Entry 5ZVA (X-ray diffraction, 2.30 A resolution); this record covers chains A and C.

[Chain A]
Protein: APEBEC3F/ssDNA-C9
From: Homo sapiens
Notes: EC 3.5.4.-
UniProt: chimeric construct of Q9HC16, Q8IUX4: residues -23 to -1 from Q9HC16 (ABC3G_HUMAN) positions 197-219 (UniProt number = residue number + 220); residues 218-373 from Q8IUX4 positions 218-373 (same numbers)
Amino-acid sequence (209 residues; row label = number of the first residue in the row; note: 218 numbers in that range are skipped by the numbering (no residue carries them; nothing is unmodelled there); numbers below 1 keep their minus sign (Met-53 is residue -53)):
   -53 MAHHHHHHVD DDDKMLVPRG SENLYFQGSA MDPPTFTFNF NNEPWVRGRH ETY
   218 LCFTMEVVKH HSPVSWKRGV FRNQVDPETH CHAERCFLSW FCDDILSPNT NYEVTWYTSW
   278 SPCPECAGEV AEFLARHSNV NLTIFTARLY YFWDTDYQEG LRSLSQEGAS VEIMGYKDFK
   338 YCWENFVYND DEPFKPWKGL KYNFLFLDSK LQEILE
Unresolved in the structure: -53 to -33, 242-245
Differences from the reference sequence: expression tag (-53 to -24)
Ion coordination: Zn2+: His249, Cys280, Cys283 (together with cacodylate ion)
Swiss-Prot annotation at these positions:
  - region: Arg-7 to Arg-5 (Interaction with DNA)
  - modified residue: Thr-2 (Phosphothreonine)
  - active site: Glu251 (Proton donor)
  - binding site (Zn(2+)): His249, Cys280, Cys283
  - cross-link ((Microbial infection) Glycyl lysine isopeptide (Lys-Gly)): Lys234 (interchain with G-Cter in ubiquitin), Lys334 (interchain with G-Cter in ubiquitin), Lys352 (interchain with G-Cter in ubiquitin), Lys355 (interchain with G-Cter in ubiquitin), Lys358 (interchain with G-Cter in ubiquitin)

[Chain C]
Molecule: 10-nt DNA strand
Sequence (10 nucleotides; row label = number of the first residue in the row):
     1 ATTTTCAACT

[Chain A / chain C interface]
Pairs across the interface (14; chain A residue first):
  Tyr333(A) with DT5(C), stacking on the base
  Lys352(A) with DT4(C), base contact
  Pro353(A) with DT4(C), sugar contact; DT5(C), sugar contact
  Trp354(A) with DT5(C), sugar contact
  Lys355(A) with DC6(C), phosphate contact
  Gly356(A) with DC6(C), hydrogen bond to the phosphate
  Leu357(A) with DT5(C), phosphate contact; DC6(C), phosphate contact
  Lys358(A) with DT5(C), hydrogen bond to the phosphate; DC6(C), hydrogen bond to the base
  Tyr359(A) with DC6(C), hydrogen bond to the phosphate; DA7(C), hydrogen bond to the phosphate; DA8(C), base contact

[Overview]
9 residues of chain A and 5 residues of chain C are in contact, with 5 hydrogen bonds and 1 aromatic stacking
contact. Among the polar pairs are Lys358(A)-DC6(C), Gly356(A)-DC6(C) and Lys358(A)-DT5(C). From UniProt:
active-site residue Glu251(A) and 3 Zn2+-binding residues on chain A.
Chain A is APEBEC3F/ssDNA-C9 (Homo sapiens) and chain C is a 10-nt DNA strand; the structure, APOBEC3F
Chimeric Catalytic Domain in Complex with DNA(dC9), was determined by X-ray diffraction, deposited together
with 5ZVB.
